Entry 3QHT (X-ray diffraction, 2.40 A resolution); this record covers chains A and C.

== Chain A ==
Protein: Ubiquitin-like protein SMT3
From: Saccharomyces cerevisiae
Reference sequence: Q12306 (SMT3_YEAST); residue numbers follow UniProt; this construct covers 2-98
Amino-acid sequence (98 residues; each row starts with the number of its first residue):
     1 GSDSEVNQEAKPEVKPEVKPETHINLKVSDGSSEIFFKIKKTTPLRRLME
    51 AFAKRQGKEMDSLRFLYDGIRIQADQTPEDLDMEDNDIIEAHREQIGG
Unresolved in the structure: 1-18, 98
Sequence notes: expression tag (1)
UniProt features mapped onto this chain:
  - modified residue: Ser2 (N-acetylserine), Ser4 (Phosphoserine)
  - cross-link: Gly98 (Glycyl lysine isopeptide (Gly-Lys) (interchain with K-? in acceptor proteins))
Reported in the primary citation:
  - specificity-determining residues: Asn25, Glu34, Phe36

== Chain C ==
Protein: Monobody ySMB-1
From: artificial gene
Notes: antibody fragment or engineered binder
Amino-acid sequence (97 residues; numbered -2 to 94; the number before each row is that of its first residue; numbers below 1 keep their minus sign (Gly-2 is residue -2)):
    -2 GSSVSSVPTKLEVVAATPTSLLISWDASSSSVSYYRITYGETGGNSPVQE
    48 FTVPGSSSTATISGLSPGVDYTITVYAYYSYYDLYYSYSPSSINYRT
Unresolved in the structure: -2 to 1
Reported in the primary citation:
  - specificity-determining residues: Arg33, Tyr73 (proposed by the authors, not directly observed)

== Chain A / chain C interface ==
Residue-residue contacts (25):
  His23(A) with Asp80(C), hydrogen bond (side chain-backbone)
  Asn25(A) with Arg33(C)
  Ile35(A) with Tyr83(C), hydrophobic; Ser84(C)
  Phe36(A) with Tyr73(C), hydrophobic; Tyr75(C); Tyr83(C); Ser84(C), hydrogen bond (backbone-backbone); Pro87(C)
  Phe37(A) with Leu81(C), hydrophobic; Tyr82(C); Tyr83(C), hydrophobic
  Lys38(A) with Tyr31(C); Glu47(C), salt bridge; Leu81(C); Tyr82(C), hydrogen bond (backbone-backbone)
  Thr43(A) with Asp80(C), hydrogen bond
  Arg47(A) with Tyr78(C); Tyr79(C); Leu81(C)
  Leu48(A) with Leu81(C)
  Glu50(A) with Tyr78(C), hydrogen bond
  Ala51(A) with Tyr78(C), hydrophobic
  Lys54(A) with Tyr78(C)
  Arg55(A) with Tyr85(C), hydrogen bond
Interface residues without a listed pair, chain A (16 interface residues in all): Glu34, Ile39, Lys40
The authors on this interface:
  - residue pairs: Tyr73(C)-Phe36(A) (pi stacking)
  - epitope / paratope residues, chain A: Asn25(A), Glu34(A), Phe36(A)
  - interface residues, chain A: Asn25(A), Glu34(A), Phe36(A)
  - epitope / paratope residues, chain C: Tyr31(C), Arg33(C), Tyr73(C), Tyr78(C), Asp80(C)
  - interface residues, chain C: Tyr31(C), Arg33(C), Tyr73(C), Tyr78(C), Asp80(C)

== Summary ==
16 residues of chain A and 14 residues of chain C are in contact; the contacts include 6 hydrogen bonds and 1
salt bridge. Polar contacts include Lys38(A)-Glu47(C), His23(A)-Asp80(C) and Thr43(A)-Asp80(C). The paper
describes pi stacking between Tyr73(C) and Phe36(A). The paper reports epitope/paratope residues Asn25(A),
Glu34(A) and Tyr31(C) among others; interface residues Asn25(A), Glu34(A) and Tyr31(C) among others.
Here chain A is Ubiquitin-like protein SMT3 (Saccharomyces cerevisiae) and chain C is Monobody ySMB-1
(artificial gene). Entry 3QHT (Crystal Structure of the Monobody ySMB-1 bound to yeast SUMO) was determined by
X-ray diffraction.
